Entry 9D67 (electron microscopy, 2.87 A resolution); this record covers chains A and B of the 3 polymer chains in the assembly.

[Chain A (and B)]
Name: Excitatory amino acid transporter 3
Organism: Homo sapiens
Notes: chain B of this document is another copy of the same molecule, construct and numbering; everything in this record applies to it too
UniProtKB: P43005 (EAA3_HUMAN); numbering as in UniProt (aligned over 1-524)
Amino-acid sequence (526 residues; each row starts with the number of its first residue; numbers below 1 keep their minus sign (Gly-1 is residue -1)):
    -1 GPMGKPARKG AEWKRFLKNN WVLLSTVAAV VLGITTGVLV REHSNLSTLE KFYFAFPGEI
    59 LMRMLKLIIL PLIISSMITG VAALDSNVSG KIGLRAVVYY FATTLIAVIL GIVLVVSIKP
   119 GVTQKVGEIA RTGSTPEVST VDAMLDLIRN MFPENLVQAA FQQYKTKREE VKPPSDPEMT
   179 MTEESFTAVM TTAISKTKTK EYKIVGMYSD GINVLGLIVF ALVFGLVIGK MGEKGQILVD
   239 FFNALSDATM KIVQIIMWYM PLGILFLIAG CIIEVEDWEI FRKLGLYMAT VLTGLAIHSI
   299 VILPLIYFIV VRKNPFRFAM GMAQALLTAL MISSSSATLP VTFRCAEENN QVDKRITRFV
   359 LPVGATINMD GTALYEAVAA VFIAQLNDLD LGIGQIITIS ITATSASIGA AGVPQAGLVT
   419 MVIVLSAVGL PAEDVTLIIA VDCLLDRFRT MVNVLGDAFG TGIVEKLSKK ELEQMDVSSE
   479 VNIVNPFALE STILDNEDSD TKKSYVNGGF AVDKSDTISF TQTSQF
Unresolved in the structure: -1 to 16, 120-136, 169-199, 471-524
Differences from the reference sequence: expression tag (-1 to 0); engineered mutation Ala9 (Cys in P43005), Ala100 (Cys in P43005), Ala158 (Cys in P43005), Thr178 (Asn in P43005), Thr195 (Asn in P43005), Ala219 (Cys in P43005), Trp256 (Cys in P43005), Cys269 (Lys in P43005), Cys441 (Trp in P43005)
Ion coordination: Na+ site 1: Tyr98, Thr101, Thr102, Asn366, Asp368; Hg2+: Cys269, Cys441; Na+ site 2: Gly362, Asn366, Asp455; Na+ site 3: Thr364, Ser405, Ile406, Ala408
Ligand contacts: D-aspartic acid (DAS): Ser331, Ser332, Ser333, Met367, Thr370, Ala409, Gly410, Val411, Gln413, Ala414, Gly415, Asp444, Arg447, Thr448, Asn451
Swiss-Prot annotation at these positions:
  - binding site (Na(+)): Tyr98, Thr101, Thr102, Gly362, Thr364, Asn366, Asp368, Ser405, Ile406, Ala408, Asn451, Asp455
  - binding site (L-aspartate): Ser331, Ser333, Thr370, Val411, Arg447, Thr448, Asn451
  - modified residue (Phosphoserine): Ser517, Ser522
  - glycosylation: Asn43 (N-linked (GlcNAc...) asparagine)
  - natural variant: Ile395 (deletion: In DCBXA), Arg445 (R445W: In DCBXA)
From the paper describing this entry:
  - binding site for D-aspartic acid: Asp444, Arg447, Asn451
  - conformationally variable residues (side-chain flip): Arg447
  - specificity-determining residues: Asp444, Arg447, Asn451 (proposed by the authors, not directly observed)
  - mutagenesis - R447C: abolished binding to acidic amino acids (citing earlier work)

[Chain A / chain B interface]
Contacting residue pairs - 59 pairs, chain A then chain B:
  Leu47(A) - Arg166(B)
  Leu47(A) - Tyr200(B)
  Leu47(A) - Ile202(B)  hydrophobic
  Phe50(A) - Arg147(B)
  Phe50(A) - Ile202(B)  hydrophobic
  Tyr51(A) - Val139(B)
  Tyr51(A) - Asp140(B)  hydrogen bond
  Tyr51(A) - Leu143(B)  hydrophobic
  Tyr51(A) - Arg166(B)  hydrogen bond
  Phe54(A) - Leu143(B)  hydrophobic
  Phe54(A) - Ile146(B)  hydrophobic
  Phe54(A) - Arg147(B)
  Glu57(A) - Arg147(B)  salt bridge
  Ile58(A) - Ile146(B)  hydrophobic
  Ile58(A) - Phe150(B)  hydrophobic
  Arg61(A) - Arg147(B)  hydrogen bond (side chain-backbone)
  Arg61(A) - Asn148(B)
  Arg61(A) - Phe150(B)  hydrogen bond (side chain-backbone)
  Arg61(A) - Pro151(B)
  Arg61(A) - Glu152(B)  salt bridge
  Arg61(A) - Tyr162(B)
  Arg61(A) - Tyr206(B)  hydrogen bond
  Met62(A) - Phe150(B)  hydrophobic
  Lys64(A) - Glu152(B)  salt bridge
  Leu65(A) - Pro151(B)
  Leu65(A) - Glu152(B)  hydrogen bond (backbone-backbone)
  Leu65(A) - Leu154(B)  hydrophobic
  Leu65(A) - Phe218(B)  hydrophobic
  Leu68(A) - Val155(B)  hydrophobic
  Pro69(A) - Leu154(B)  hydrophobic
  Val155(A) - Val155(B)
  Ala158(A) - Asn153(B)  hydrogen bond (backbone-side chain)
  Ala158(A) - Val155(B)  hydrophobic
  Phe159(A) - Asn153(B)
  Phe159(A) - Val155(B)  hydrophobic
  Phe159(A) - Gln156(B)
  Phe159(A) - Phe159(B)  hydrophobic
  Asp208(A) - Gln156(B)
  Ile235(A) - Ile235(B)
  Asp238(A) - Ile235(B)
  Phe239(A) - Ile235(B)
  Phe239(A) - Leu236(B)  hydrophobic
  Phe239(A) - Phe239(B)  hydrophobic
  Ala242(A) - Met229(B)
  Ala242(A) - Lys232(B)
  Ala242(A) - Ile235(B)  hydrophobic
  Ala242(A) - Leu236(B)  hydrophobic
  Leu243(A) - Phe222(B)  hydrophobic
  Leu243(A) - Leu236(B)
  Asp245(A) - Met229(B)
  Ala246(A) - Phe222(B)  hydrophobic
  Ala246(A) - Val225(B)
  Ala246(A) - Ile226(B)  hydrophobic
  Ala246(A) - Met229(B)
  Lys249(A) - Val225(B)
  Lys249(A) - Met229(B)
  Ile250(A) - Phe222(B)  hydrophobic
  Ile250(A) - Val225(B)  hydrophobic
  Ile253(A) - Val225(B)  hydrophobic
Also at the interface, not in a pair above, chain A (28 interface residues in all): Thr46, Ile210
Also at the interface, not in a pair above, chain B (31 interface residues in all): Lys201, Val221, Gly233

[Summary]
Chain A and chain B form an interface of 28 and 31 residues respectively, with 7 hydrogen bonds and 3 salt
bridges. Among the polar pairs are Glu57(A)-Arg147(B), Arg61(A)-Glu152(B) and Lys64(A)-Glu152(B). The paper
reports a binding site for D-aspartic acid at Asp444(A), Arg447(A) and Asn451(A); R447C of chain A abolishes
binding to acidic amino acids.
Chain A and chain B are both Excitatory amino acid transporter 3 (Homo sapiens); the structure, Human
excitatory amino acid transporter 3 (EAAT3) with bound D-Aspartate in an intermediate outward facing state,
was determined by electron microscopy together with 9D66, 9D68, 9D69 and 9D6A from the same study.
